9G4E - chains C and D of the 4 polymer chains in the assembly; structure by electron microscopy, 3.44 A resolution.

Chain C:
Name: 11-1 FabH
From: Mus musculus
Sequence (233 residues; each row starts with the number of its first residue; numbers below 1 keep their minus sign (Leu-4 is residue -4)):
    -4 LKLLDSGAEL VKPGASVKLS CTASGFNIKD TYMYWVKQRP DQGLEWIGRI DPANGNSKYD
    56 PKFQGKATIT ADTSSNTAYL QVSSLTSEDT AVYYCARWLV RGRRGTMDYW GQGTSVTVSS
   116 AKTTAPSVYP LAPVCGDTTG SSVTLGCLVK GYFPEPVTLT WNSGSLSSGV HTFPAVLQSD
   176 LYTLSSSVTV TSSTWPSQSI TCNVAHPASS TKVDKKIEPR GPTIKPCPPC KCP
Disordered / not traced: 216-228
Disulfides: Cys16-Cys90, Cys142-Cys197

Chain D:
Name: 11-1 FabL
From: Mus musculus
Sequence (213 residues; row label = number of the first residue in the row):
     1 DIVMTQSPAI LSASPGEKVT MTCRASSSVS YMHWYQQKPG SSPKPWIYAT SNLASGVPAR
    61 FSGSGSGTSY SLTISRVEAE DAATYYCQQW SSNPRTFGGG TKLEIKRADA APTVSIFPPS
   121 SEQLTSGGAS VVCFLNNFYP KDINVKWKID GSERQNGVLN SWTDQDSKDS TYSMSSTLTL
   181 TKDEYERHNS YTCEATHKTS TSPIVKSFNR NEC
Disulfides: Cys23-Cys87, Cys133-Cys193

Chain C / chain D interface:
Contacting residue pairs (48):
  Tyr27(C) with Arg95(D)
  Gln33(C) with Gln37(D)
  Gln37(C) with Tyr86(D), hydrogen bond (backbone-side chain)
  Leu39(C) with Phe97(D), hydrophobic
  Trp41(C) with Asn93(D); Arg95(D)
  Arg44(C) with Arg95(D)
  Lys53(C) with Asn93(D)
  Tyr54(C) with Asn93(D)
  Trp93(C) with His33(D); Tyr48(D), hydrophobic; Trp90(D), hydrophobic
  Thr101(C) with Ser55(D)
  Met102(C) with Tyr48(D)
  Asp103(C) with Tyr35(D), hydrogen bond; Pro45(D)
  Trp105(C) with Tyr35(D); Pro43(D)
  Gly106(C) with Ser42(D)
  Tyr124(C) with Ser120(D); Glu122(D); Gln123(D), hydrogen bond; Ser126(D)
  Pro125(C) with Ser120(D)
  Leu126(C) with Pro118(D); Val132(D), hydrophobic
  Ala127(C) with Phe117(D)
  Pro128(C) with Phe117(D), hydrophobic
  Val129(C) with Ile116(D)
  Cys130(C) with Cys213(D), disulfide
  Thr139(C) with Ser115(D); Phe117(D)
  His166(C) with Asn136(D); Ser173(D)
  Thr167(C) with Thr163(D)
  Phe168(C) with Ser161(D); Thr163(D); Ser173(D); Met174(D); Ser175(D)
  Pro169(C) with Ser161(D); Trp162(D)
  Val171(C) with Leu159(D), hydrophobic; Ser161(D)
  Gln173(C) with Leu159(D)
  Ser182(C) with Phe134(D)
  Arg215(C) with Pro118(D); Pro119(D)
Also at the interface, not in a pair above, chain C (38 interface residues in all): Tyr29, Asp55, Tyr89, Gly141, Leu143, Ser180, Thr184, Lys210
Also at the interface, not in a pair above, chain D (37 interface residues in all): Gln88, Pro94, Asn137, Asn160
Inter-chain disulfides: Cys130(C)-Cys213(D)

In short:
The interface between chain C and chain D involves 38 residues on one side and 37 on the other; the contacts
include 1 disulfide bond and 3 hydrogen bonds. Among the polar pairs are Gln37(C)-Tyr86(D), Asp103(C)-Tyr35(D)
and Tyr124(C)-Gln123(D).
Chain C is 11-1 FabH and chain D is 11-1 FabL, both from Mus musculus; the structure, CryoEM structure of the
proton-dependent antibacterial peptide transporter SbmA in complex with FabS11-1 in lipid nanodiscs ..., was
determined by electron microscopy.
